Entry 2BTJ (X-ray diffraction, 2.00 A resolution); this record covers chains aa and A of the 8 polymer chains in the assembly.

[Chain aa]
Protein: Green to red photoconvertible GFP-like protein EosFP
Source organism: Lobophyllia hemprichii
Reference sequence: Q5S6Z9 (Q5S6Z9_LOBHE); residue numbers follow UniProt; this construct covers 3-61
Amino-acid sequence (61 residues; numbered 1 to 61; the number before each row is that of its first residue):
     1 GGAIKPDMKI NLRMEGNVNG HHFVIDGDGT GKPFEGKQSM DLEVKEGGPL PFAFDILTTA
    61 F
Modified / non-standard residues: F61 (phenylalanine amide; NFA)
Construct notes: expression tag (1-2)

[Chain A]
Protein: Green to red photoconvertible GFP-like protein EosFP
Source organism: Lobophyllia hemprichii
Reference sequence: Q5S6Z9 (Q5S6Z9_LOBHE); aligned to UniProt positions 62-220 over residues 64-222 (the alignment contains insertions or deletions, so no single offset holds)
Amino-acid sequence (159 residues; numbered 64 to 222; the number before each row is that of its first residue):
    64 HNRVFAEYPD HIQDYFKQSF PKGYSWERSL TFEDGGICIA RNDITMEGDT FYNKVRFHGV
   124 NFPANGPVMQ KKTLKWEPST EKMYVRDGVL TGDITMALLL EGNAHYRCDF RTTYKAKEKG
   184 VKLPGYHFVD HCIEILSHDK DYNKVKLYEH AVAHSGLPD
Modified / non-standard residues: H64 (chromophore; RC7)
Construct notes: chromophore (64, 64, 64)

[Interface between chain aa and chain A]
Pairs across the interface - 116 pairs, chain aa then chain A:
  A3(aa) with P84(A); M109(A)
  I4(aa) with K80(A); F83(A), hydrophobic; M109(A), hydrophobic
  K5(aa) with D112(A)
  M8(aa) with M109(A), hydrophobic; D112(A); T113(A); F114(A), hydrophobic
  K9(aa) with D112(A), hydrogen bond (backbone-backbone); T113(A); F114(A), hydrogen bond (backbone-backbone)
  I10(aa) with F68(A), hydrophobic; F114(A); N116(A)
  N11(aa) with T113(A); F114(A), hydrogen bond (backbone-backbone); Y115(A); N116(A), hydrogen bond (backbone-backbone)
  L12(aa) with N116(A)
  R13(aa) with N116(A), hydrogen bond (backbone-backbone); K117(A); V118(A), hydrogen bond (backbone-backbone); R119(A)
  M14(aa) with V118(A)
  E15(aa) with V118(A), hydrogen bond (backbone-backbone); R119(A), salt bridge; F120(A), hydrogen bond (backbone-backbone)
  G16(aa) with F120(A); H121(A)
  N17(aa) with F120(A), hydrogen bond (backbone-backbone); H121(A); G122(A), hydrogen bond (backbone-backbone)
  V18(aa) with F120(A), hydrophobic; G122(A); F125(A), hydrophobic
  N19(aa) with G122(A), hydrogen bond (backbone-backbone); V123(A); N124(A); F125(A), hydrogen bond (side chain-backbone); M132(A)
  F23(aa) with F120(A)
  G31(aa) with F68(A)
  K32(aa) with F68(A)
  P33(aa) with V67(A); F68(A); A69(A); K80(A), hydrogen bond (backbone-side chain)
  F34(aa) with E70(A); K80(A)
  E35(aa) with H213(A)
  G36(aa) with F68(A); A69(A); E70(A); E212(A); H213(A), hydrogen bond (backbone-side chain); A214(A), hydrogen bond (backbone-backbone)
  K37(aa) with F68(A); Y211(A); E212(A); H213(A)
  Q38(aa) with H64(A); F68(A); Y211(A); E212(A), hydrogen bond (backbone-backbone)
  S39(aa) with L210(A)
  M40(aa) with H64(A); V208(A); K209(A); L210(A), hydrogen bond (backbone-backbone)
  D41(aa) with V208(A); K209(A)
  L42(aa) with N206(A); K207(A); V208(A), hydrogen bond (backbone-backbone)
  E43(aa) with N206(A)
  V44(aa) with Y205(A); N206(A), hydrogen bond (backbone-backbone)
  G48(aa) with N206(A)
  P49(aa) with D204(A); N206(A)
  L50(aa) with K134(A)
  P51(aa) with M132(A)
  F52(aa) with V131(A); M132(A), hydrophobic; K134(A)
  A53(aa) with V131(A), hydrogen bond (backbone-backbone); K134(A); T136(A)
  F54(aa) with Y205(A), hydrophobic; V208(A), hydrophobic
  D55(aa) with T136(A), hydrogen bond; L137(A); K138(A); W139(A), hydrogen bond (backbone-side chain); L161(A); I198(A)
  I56(aa) with L93(A); F120(A); V131(A), hydrophobic
  L57(aa) with F120(A), hydrophobic
  T58(aa) with H64(A); W139(A), hydrogen bond; I196(A); L210(A)
  T59(aa) with H64(A); R91(A), hydrogen bond (backbone-side chain); F173(A); I196(A)
  A60(aa) with W89(A), hydrophobic; V118(A); F120(A), hydrophobic
  F61(aa) with H64(A); N105(A); L210(A)
Also at the interface, not in a pair above, chain aa (45 interface residues in all): D7
Also at the interface, not in a pair above, chain A (56 interface residues in all): N65, F95, C101, A103, G111, P130, M159

[Summary]
The interface between chain aa and chain A involves 45 residues on one side and 56 on the other, with 24
hydrogen bonds and 1 salt bridge. Polar pairs include E15(aa)-R119(A), N19(aa)-F125(A) and P33(aa)-K80(A).
Chain aa is Green to red photoconvertible GFP-like protein EosFP and chain A is Green to red photoconvertible
GFP-like protein EosFP, both from Lobophyllia hemprichii; the structure, Fluorescent Protein EosFP - red form,
was determined by X-ray diffraction, deposited together with 1ZUX.
